PDB entry 5BS1 | X-ray diffraction, 1.60 A resolution | chains A and B

[Chain A (and B)]
Molecule: CrRbcX-IIa
From: Chlamydomonas reinhardtii
Notes: chain B of this document is another copy of the same molecule, construct and numbering; everything in this record applies to it too
UniProt: A8HQH2 (A8HQH2_CHLRE); residues 35-155 here = UniProt positions 35-155
Chain sequence (123 residues; row label = number of the first residue in the row):
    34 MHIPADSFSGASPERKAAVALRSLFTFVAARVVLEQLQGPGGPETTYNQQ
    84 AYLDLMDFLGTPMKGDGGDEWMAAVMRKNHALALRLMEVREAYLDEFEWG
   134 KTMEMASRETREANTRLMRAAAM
Unresolved in the structure: 73-77 (chain B: 72-77)
Construct notes: initiating methionine (34); expression tag (156)
Modified / non-standard residues: Mse34, Mse156 (selenomethionine); Mse89, Mse96, Mse105, Mse109, Mse120, Mse136, Mse138, Mse151 (selenomethionine; parent Met)
From the paper describing this entry:
  - conformationally variable residues (order/disorder transition): Pro73 to Glu77

[Interface between chain A and chain B]
Contacting residue pairs (98):
  Mse34(A) - Lys49(B)
  Mse34(A) - Ala53(B)  hydrophobic
  Ile36(A) - Ala53(B)
  Ile36(A) - Leu54(B)
  Ile36(A) - Leu57(B)  hydrophobic
  Pro37(A) - Phe60(B)  hydrophobic
  Pro46(A) - Leu57(B)
  Pro46(A) - Val61(B)  hydrophobic
  Pro46(A) - Tyr126(B)
  Pro46(A) - Phe130(B)
  Glu47(A) - Phe130(B)
  Glu47(A) - Glu131(B)  hydrogen bond (side chain-backbone)
  Glu47(A) - Thr135(B)  hydrogen bond (backbone-side chain)
  Glu47(A) - Mse138(B)
  Arg48(A) - Mse138(B)
  Arg48(A) - Glu142(B)  salt bridge
  Ala50(A) - Thr135(B)
  Ala51(A) - Thr135(B)
  Ala51(A) - Mse138(B)  hydrophobic
  Ala51(A) - Ala139(B)
  Leu54(A) - Ala50(B)  hydrophobic
  Leu54(A) - Trp132(B)  hydrophobic
  Leu54(A) - Thr135(B)
  Arg55(A) - Ala139(B)
  Arg55(A) - Glu142(B)
  Arg55(A) - Thr143(B)  hydrogen bond
  Arg55(A) - Ala146(B)
  Leu57(A) - Pro46(B)
  Val61(A) - Pro46(B)  hydrophobic
  Asp102(A) - Ala146(B)
  Mse105(A) - Leu150(B)  hydrophobic
  Ala106(A) - Leu150(B)  hydrophobic
  Mse109(A) - Leu150(B)
  Mse109(A) - Ala154(B)
  His113(A) - Ala154(B)
  Leu117(A) - Mse151(B)  hydrophobic
  Mse120(A) - Asn147(B)  hydrogen bond (backbone-side chain)
  Mse120(A) - Leu150(B)
  Mse120(A) - Mse151(B)  hydrophobic
  Arg123(A) - Ala146(B)
  Arg123(A) - Asn147(B)  hydrogen bond
  Arg123(A) - Leu150(B)
  Glu124(A) - Arg144(B)  salt bridge
  Glu124(A) - Asn147(B)  hydrogen bond
  Tyr126(A) - Pro46(B)
  Tyr126(A) - Glu47(B)
  Leu127(A) - Ser140(B)
  Leu127(A) - Thr143(B)
  Phe130(A) - Glu47(B)
  Phe130(A) - Ala50(B)  hydrophobic
  Glu131(A) - Glu47(B)  hydrogen bond (backbone-side chain)
  Trp132(A) - Trp132(B)  hydrogen bond (backbone-side chain)
  Trp132(A) - Mse136(B)  hydrophobic
  Trp132(A) - Ala139(B)  hydrophobic
  Trp132(A) - Ser140(B)
  Lys134(A) - Asp39(B)  salt bridge
  Lys134(A) - Ser40(B)
  Lys134(A) - Phe41(B)  hydrogen bond (side chain-backbone)
  Thr135(A) - Glu47(B)
  Thr135(A) - Ala50(B)
  Thr135(A) - Ala51(B)
  Thr135(A) - Trp132(B)
  Mse136(A) - Phe58(B)  hydrophobic
  Mse136(A) - Leu127(B)
  Mse136(A) - Phe130(B)  hydrophobic
  Mse136(A) - Trp132(B)
  Glu137(A) - Ser40(B)
  Mse138(A) - Ser40(B)
  Mse138(A) - Phe41(B)
  Mse138(A) - Ser42(B)
  Mse138(A) - Glu47(B)
  Mse138(A) - Arg48(B)
  Mse138(A) - Ala51(B)  hydrophobic
  Ala139(A) - Ala51(B)
  Ala139(A) - Leu54(B)  hydrophobic
  Ala139(A) - Arg55(B)
  Ser140(A) - Leu127(B)
  Arg141(A) - Ser40(B)  hydrogen bond (side chain-backbone)
  Arg141(A) - Phe41(B)
  Glu142(A) - Arg48(B)  salt bridge
  Glu142(A) - Arg55(B)
  Thr143(A) - Arg55(B)  hydrogen bond
  Arg144(A) - Glu124(B)
  Ala146(A) - Arg55(B)
  Ala146(A) - Asp102(B)
  Ala146(A) - Arg123(B)
  Asn147(A) - Mse120(B)  hydrogen bond (side chain-backbone)
  Asn147(A) - Arg123(B)  hydrogen bond
  Asn147(A) - Glu124(B)  hydrogen bond
  Arg149(A) - Asp102(B)  salt bridge
  Leu150(A) - Mse105(B)  hydrophobic
  Leu150(A) - Ala106(B)  hydrophobic
  Leu150(A) - Mse109(B)
  Leu150(A) - Mse120(B)  hydrophobic
  Mse151(A) - Leu117(B)
  Mse151(A) - Mse120(B)  hydrophobic
  Ala154(A) - Mse109(B)
  Ala154(A) - His113(B)
Interface residues without a listed pair, chain A (45 interface residues in all): Arg64, Glu129
Interface residues without a listed pair, chain B (45 interface residues in all): Glu129
The authors on this interface:
  - interface residues, chain A: Mse34(A), Ile36(A)

[Summary]
Chain A and chain B each contribute 45 residues to their interface; the contacts include 14 hydrogen bonds and
5 salt bridges. Among the polar pairs are Arg48(A)-Glu142(B), Glu124(A)-Arg144(B) and Lys134(A)-Asp39(B). The
paper reports interface residues Mse34(A) and Ile36(A); conformational variability at Pro73(A).
Both chains are CrRbcX-IIa (Chlamydomonas reinhardtii). Entry 5BS1 (Crystal structure of RbcX-IIa from
Chlamydomonas reinhardtii) was determined by X-ray diffraction, deposited together with 5BS2.
